9BWI - chains A and B; structure by X-ray diffraction, 2.30 A resolution.

== Chain A (and B) ==
Molecule: Cellulose oxidative enzyme
Notes: chain B of this document is another copy of the same molecule, construct and numbering; everything in this record applies to it too
Chain sequence (139 residues; numbered -22 to 116; the number before each row is that of its first residue; numbers below 1 keep their minus sign (Met-22 is residue -22)):
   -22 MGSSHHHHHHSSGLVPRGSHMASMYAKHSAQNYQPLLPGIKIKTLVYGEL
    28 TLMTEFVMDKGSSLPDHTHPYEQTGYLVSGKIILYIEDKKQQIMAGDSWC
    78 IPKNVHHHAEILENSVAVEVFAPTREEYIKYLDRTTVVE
Disordered / not traced: -22 to -3 (chain B: -22 to -3, 115-116)
Ion coordination: Cu ion: His46, Gln50, His84
From the paper describing this entry:
  - conformationally variable residues (side-chain flip): His44
  - Cu ion coordination: His46, Gln50, His84
  - mutagenesis - F33A: decreased catalytic activity
  - catalytic residues: Phe33 (from molecular simulation)

== Interface between chain A and chain B ==
Pairs across the interface (79):
  Ala-1(A) - Pro79(B)
  Ser0(A) - Ile63(B)
  Ser0(A) - Cys77(B)
  Ser0(A) - Pro79(B)
  Met1(A) - Trp76(B)
  Met1(A) - Cys77(B)  hydrogen bond (backbone-backbone)
  Tyr2(A) - Gln68(B)
  Tyr2(A) - Gln69(B)
  Tyr2(A) - Ile70(B)  hydrophobic
  Tyr2(A) - Asp74(B)  hydrogen bond
  Tyr2(A) - Ser75(B)
  Ala3(A) - Asp74(B)
  Ala3(A) - Ser75(B)  hydrogen bond (backbone-backbone)
  Lys4(A) - Asp74(B)
  His5(A) - Ala72(B)
  His5(A) - Gly73(B)
  His5(A) - Asp74(B)  hydrogen bond (backbone-side chain)
  Leu22(A) - Ser75(B)
  Val23(A) - Thr51(B)
  Val23(A) - Trp76(B)
  Val23(A) - Cys77(B)  hydrophobic
  Tyr24(A) - Cys77(B)
  Gly25(A) - Glu49(B)
  Gly25(A) - Cys77(B)
  Glu26(A) - Glu49(B)  hydrogen bond (backbone-side chain)
  Leu27(A) - Glu49(B)  hydrogen bond (backbone-side chain)
  Leu27(A) - Lys80(B)
  Leu27(A) - Ala99(B)
  Thr28(A) - Glu49(B)  hydrogen bond
  Thr28(A) - Thr51(B)
  Thr28(A) - Ala99(B)
  Met30(A) - Thr51(B)
  Met30(A) - Gly52(B)
  Met30(A) - Ser75(B)
  Glu32(A) - Tyr53(B)
  Glu49(A) - Gly25(B)
  Glu49(A) - Glu26(B)  hydrogen bond (side chain-backbone)
  Glu49(A) - Leu27(B)  hydrogen bond (side chain-backbone)
  Glu49(A) - Thr28(B)  hydrogen bond
  Thr51(A) - Val23(B)
  Thr51(A) - Thr28(B)
  Thr51(A) - Met30(B)
  Gly52(A) - Met30(B)
  Tyr53(A) - Glu32(B)
  Tyr53(A) - Val55(B)  hydrophobic
  Tyr53(A) - Val95(B)  hydrophobic
  Ile63(A) - Ser0(B)
  Lys66(A) - Tyr2(B)
  Lys66(A) - Val114(B)
  Gln68(A) - Tyr2(B)
  Gln69(A) - Tyr2(B)
  Ile70(A) - Tyr2(B)  hydrophobic
  Ala72(A) - His5(B)
  Gly73(A) - His5(B)
  Asp74(A) - Tyr2(B)  hydrogen bond
  Asp74(A) - Ala3(B)
  Asp74(A) - Lys4(B)
  Asp74(A) - His5(B)  hydrogen bond (side chain-backbone)
  Ser75(A) - Tyr2(B)
  Ser75(A) - Ala3(B)  hydrogen bond (backbone-backbone)
  Ser75(A) - Leu22(B)
  Ser75(A) - Met30(B)
  Trp76(A) - Met1(B)
  Trp76(A) - Val23(B)
  Cys77(A) - Ser0(B)
  Cys77(A) - Met1(B)  hydrogen bond (backbone-backbone)
  Cys77(A) - Val23(B)  hydrophobic
  Cys77(A) - Tyr24(B)
  Cys77(A) - Gly25(B)
  Pro79(A) - Ser0(B)
  Lys80(A) - Leu27(B)
  Val95(A) - Tyr53(B)  hydrophobic
  Val97(A) - Val97(B)  hydrophobic
  Ala99(A) - Leu27(B)
  Ala99(A) - Thr28(B)
  Val115(A) - Lys66(B)
  Glu116(A) - Ile63(B)
  Glu116(A) - Glu64(B)
  Glu116(A) - Lys66(B)
Interface residues without a listed pair, chain A (41 interface residues in all): Met-2, Val55, Pro100
Interface residues without a listed pair, chain B (42 interface residues in all): Met-2, Ala-1, Ile78, Pro100

== In short ==
The interface between chain A and chain B involves 41 residues on one side and 42 on the other; the contacts
include 14 hydrogen bonds. Polar contacts include Tyr2(A)-Asp74(B), His5(A)-Asp74(B) and Glu26(A)-Glu49(B).
The Cu ion site is built by His46(A), Gln50(A) and His84(A). From the paper: the catalytic residue Phe33(A);
F33A of chain A reduces catalytic activity.
Both chains are Cellulose oxidative enzyme. Entry 9BWI (Crystal structure of cellulose oxidative enzyme in
acidic pH with glycerol) was determined by X-ray diffraction (same publication as 9BWH).
